Entry 3H5A (X-ray diffraction, 2.80 A resolution); this record covers chains C and D of the 4 polymer chains in the assembly.

Chain C (and D):
Molecule: MccB protein
Organism: Escherichia coli
Notes: chain D of this document is another copy of the same molecule, construct and numbering; everything in this record applies to it too
UniProt: Q47506 (Q47506_ECOLX); residue numbers follow UniProt; this construct covers 1-350
Chain sequence (358 residues; each row starts with the number of its first residue):
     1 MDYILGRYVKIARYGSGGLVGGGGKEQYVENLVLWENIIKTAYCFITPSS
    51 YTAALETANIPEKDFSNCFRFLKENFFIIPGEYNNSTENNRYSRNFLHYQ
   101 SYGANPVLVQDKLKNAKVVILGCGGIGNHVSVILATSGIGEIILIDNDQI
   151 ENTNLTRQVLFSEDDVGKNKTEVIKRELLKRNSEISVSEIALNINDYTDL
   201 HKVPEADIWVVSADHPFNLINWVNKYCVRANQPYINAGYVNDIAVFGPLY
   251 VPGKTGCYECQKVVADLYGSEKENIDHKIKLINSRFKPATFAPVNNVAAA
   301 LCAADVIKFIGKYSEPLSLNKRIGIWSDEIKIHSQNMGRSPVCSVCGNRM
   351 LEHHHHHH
Differences from the reference sequence: expression tag (351-358)
Bound ions: Zn2+: Cys257, Cys260, Cys343, Cys346

Chain C / chain D interface:
Residue-residue contacts - 161 pairs, chain C then chain D:
  Arg7(C) with Arg285(D), hydrogen bond (side chain-backbone); Phe286(D); Lys287(D), hydrogen bond (backbone-backbone)
  Tyr8(C) with Asn241(D); Phe286(D); Lys287(D); Ala289(D), hydrophobic
  Lys10(C) with Asn283(D); Phe286(D)
  Ile11(C) with Ile279(D), hydrophobic; Ile282(D), hydrophobic; Asn283(D), hydrogen bond (backbone-side chain)
  Gly22(C) with Asn241(D), hydrogen bond (backbone-side chain)
  Gly23(C) with Asp242(D); Ile243(D)
  Gly24(C) with Asp242(D), hydrogen bond (backbone-side chain); Ile243(D); Asp328(D)
  Trp35(C) with Ile275(D), hydrophobic
  Glu36(C) with Ile275(D)
  Ile39(C) with Ile275(D), hydrophobic; Ile279(D), hydrophobic
  Tyr43(C) with Lys278(D); Leu281(D), hydrophobic
  Ile46(C) with Ile282(D), hydrophobic; Arg285(D)
  Asn89(C) with Asn152(D)
  Arg91(C) with Asn152(D); Thr153(D); Thr156(D), hydrogen bond (backbone-side chain); Glu163(D), salt bridge
  Tyr92(C) with Thr156(D)
  Arg94(C) with Arg157(D), hydrogen bond (backbone-side chain); Thr290(D)
  Asn95(C) with Thr156(D); Arg157(D), hydrogen bond; Thr290(D); Ala292(D)
  Leu97(C) with Lys287(D); Pro288(D); Ala289(D)
  His98(C) with Ala289(D); Thr290(D); Phe291(D)
  Tyr102(C) with Asp242(D), hydrogen bond; Asp328(D)
  His129(C) with His129(D); Asn296(D), hydrogen bond
  Val132(C) with Val159(D), hydrophobic
  Ile133(C) with Asn296(D)
  Thr136(C) with Leu155(D), hydrogen bond (side chain-backbone); Thr156(D)
  Asn152(C) with Arg91(D)
  Thr153(C) with Asn90(D); Arg91(D); Ser93(D)
  Leu155(C) with Thr136(D)
  Thr156(C) with Arg91(D), hydrogen bond (side chain-backbone); Asn95(D); Thr136(D)
  Arg157(C) with Arg94(D)
  Val159(C) with Val132(D), hydrophobic; Arg181(D), hydrogen bond (backbone-side chain)
  Leu160(C) with Arg181(D)
  Phe161(C) with Arg181(D)
  Ser162(C) with Lys180(D)
  Glu163(C) with Arg91(D), salt bridge; Leu179(D); Lys180(D), hydrogen bond (backbone-backbone); Arg181(D); Asn182(D); Ser183(D), hydrogen bond (side chain-backbone)
  Lys180(C) with Ser162(D); Glu163(D), hydrogen bond (backbone-backbone)
  Arg181(C) with Val159(D), hydrogen bond (side chain-backbone); Leu160(D), hydrogen bond (side chain-backbone); Phe161(D); Glu163(D)
  Asn182(C) with Glu163(D)
  Ser183(C) with Glu163(D), hydrogen bond
  Asp214(C) with Arg94(D), salt bridge
  Tyr239(C) with Arg94(D), hydrogen bond
  Val240(C) with Gly22(D); Gly23(D)
  Asn241(C) with Tyr8(D); Gly21(D); Gly22(D); Gly23(D), hydrogen bond (side chain-backbone)
  Asp242(C) with Gly23(D); Gly24(D), hydrogen bond (side chain-backbone); Tyr102(D), hydrogen bond
  Ile243(C) with Gly23(D); Gly24(D)
  Leu267(C) with Lys10(D)
  Tyr268(C) with Ala12(D); Arg13(D), hydrogen bond (backbone-backbone)
  Gly269(C) with Arg13(D)
  Glu271(C) with Arg13(D), salt bridge
  Lys272(C) with Glu36(D), salt bridge
  Ile275(C) with Trp35(D), hydrophobic; Ile39(D), hydrophobic
  Lys278(C) with Ile39(D); Tyr43(D)
  Ile279(C) with Ile11(D), hydrophobic; Trp35(D), hydrophobic; Ile39(D), hydrophobic
  Leu281(C) with Tyr43(D), hydrophobic; Ile46(D), hydrophobic
  Ile282(C) with Leu5(D), hydrophobic; Val9(D); Ile11(D), hydrophobic; Ile46(D), hydrophobic
  Asn283(C) with Lys10(D); Ile11(D), hydrogen bond (side chain-backbone)
  Arg285(C) with Leu5(D), hydrogen bond (side chain-backbone); Gly6(D), hydrogen bond (side chain-backbone); Arg7(D), hydrogen bond (backbone-side chain); Ile46(D)
  Phe286(C) with Arg7(D); Tyr8(D); Val9(D); Lys10(D)
  Lys287(C) with Arg7(D), hydrogen bond (backbone-backbone); Tyr8(D); Leu97(D)
  Pro288(C) with Arg94(D); Leu97(D)
  Ala289(C) with Tyr8(D), hydrophobic; Leu97(D); His98(D)
  Thr290(C) with Arg94(D), hydrogen bond; His98(D)
  Phe291(C) with His98(D); Ala304(D), hydrophobic; Tyr313(D)
  Pro293(C) with Ala300(D); Ala304(D), hydrophobic
  Asn296(C) with His129(D), hydrogen bond; Ile133(D); Ala300(D)
  Val297(C) with Ala300(D), hydrophobic
  Ala300(C) with Pro293(D); Asn296(D)
  Ala304(C) with Phe291(D), hydrophobic; Pro293(D), hydrophobic
  Lys308(C) with Ser327(D), hydrogen bond (side chain-backbone); Asp328(D)
  Tyr313(C) with Phe291(D)
  Leu317(C) with Ser327(D); Asp328(D); Glu329(D); Ile330(D), hydrophobic
  Lys321(C) with Ile330(D)
  Ile323(C) with Ile330(D), hydrophobic
  Ser327(C) with Lys308(D); Leu317(D)
  Asp328(C) with Tyr102(D), hydrogen bond; Leu317(D)
  Glu329(C) with Leu317(D)
  Ile332(C) with Ile330(D), hydrophobic; Ile332(D), hydrophobic
Other interface residues (no listed pair), chain C (87 interface residues in all): Leu5, Val9, Lys40, Ala42, Ser101, Leu179, Asp266, Leu301, Ile307, Trp326, Ile330
Other interface residues (no listed pair), chain D (88 interface residues in all): Leu32, Lys40, Ala42, Asn89, Tyr92, Ser101, Ser137, Val240, Val297, Leu301, Ile307, Ile323, Trp326, Ser334

Overview:
Chain C and chain D form an interface of 87 and 88 residues respectively, with 33 hydrogen bonds and 5 salt
bridges. Among the polar pairs are Arg91(C)-Glu163(D), Asp214(C)-Arg94(D) and Glu271(C)-Arg13(D). Cys257(C),
Cys260(C), Cys343(C) and Cys346(C) form the Zn2+ site.
Both chains are MccB protein (Escherichia coli). Entry 3H5A (Crystal structure of E. coli MccB) was determined
by X-ray diffraction, deposited together with 3H5N, 3H5R, 3H9G, 3H9J and 3H9Q.
